PDB entry 2CNL | X-ray diffraction, 1.67 A resolution | chains B and I of the 3 polymer chains in the assembly

== Chain B ==
Name: Caspase-3 subunit P12
Organism: Homo sapiens
Notes: fragment: beta subunit, residues 176-277
UniProt: P42574 (CASP3_HUMAN); residues 176-277 here = UniProt positions 176-277
Chain sequence (103 residues; row label = number of the first residue in the row):
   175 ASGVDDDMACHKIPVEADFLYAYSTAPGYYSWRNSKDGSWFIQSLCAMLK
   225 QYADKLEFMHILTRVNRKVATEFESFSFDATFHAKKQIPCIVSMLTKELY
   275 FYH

== Chain I ==
Name: Aza-peptide epoxide
Notes: fragment: cbz-asp-glu-val-aasp-ep-co-nh-ch2ph
Chain sequence (5 residues; each row starts with the number of its first residue):
   901 XDEVX
Modified residues: PHQ (benzyl chlorocarbonate) at position 901; MY3 ([N-(3-benzylcarbamoyl-oxiranecarbonyl)-hydrazino] - acetic acid) at position 905

== How chain B and chain I interact ==
Contacting residue pairs - 18 pairs, chain B then chain I:
  Tyr204(B) with Val904(I), hydrophobic; MY3_905(I)
  Ser205(B) with Val904(I); MY3_905(I), hydrogen bond (backbone-backbone)
  Trp206(B) with Asp902(I); Glu903(I); Val904(I), hydrophobic
  Arg207(B) with Asp902(I); Glu903(I), salt bridge; Val904(I), hydrogen bond (side chain-backbone); MY3_905(I)
  Asn208(B) with PHQ_901(I); Asp902(I)
  Ser209(B) with PHQ_901(I)
  Trp214(B) with Asp902(I)
  Ser249(B) with Asp902(I)
  Phe250(B) with Asp902(I), hydrogen bond (backbone-side chain)
  Phe252(B) with PHQ_901(I)
Also at the interface, not in a pair above, chain B (13 interface residues in all): Lys210, Glu248, Phe256

== In short ==
Chain B and chain I form an interface of 13 and 5 residues respectively; the contacts include 3 hydrogen bonds
and 1 salt bridge. Polar contacts include Arg207(B)-Glu903(I), Arg207(B)-Val904(I) and Phe250(B)-Asp902(I).
Here chain B is Caspase-3 subunit P12 (Homo sapiens) and chain I is Aza-peptide epoxide. Entry 2CNL (Crystal
structures of caspase-3 in complex with aza-peptide epoxide inhibitors) was determined by X-ray diffraction,
deposited together with 2CNK, 2CNN, 2CNO and 2CDR.
